7RJN - chains A and C; structure by X-ray diffraction, 1.95 A resolution.

== Chain A ==
Name: Bromodomain-containing protein 3
Organism: Homo sapiens
UniProt: Q15059 (BRD3_HUMAN); residue numbers follow UniProt; this construct covers 24-144
Chain sequence (123 residues; row label = number of the first residue in the row):
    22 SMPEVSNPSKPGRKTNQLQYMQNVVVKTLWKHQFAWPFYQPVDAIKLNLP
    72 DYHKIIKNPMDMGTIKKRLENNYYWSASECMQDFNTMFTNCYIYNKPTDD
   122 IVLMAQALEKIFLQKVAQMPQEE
Unresolved in the structure: 144
Differences from the reference sequence: expression tag (22-23)

== Chain C ==
Name: Bcl-2-associated transcription factor 1
UniProt: Q9NYF8 (BCLF1_HUMAN); residues 330-339 here = UniProt positions 330-339
Chain sequence (10 residues; numbered 330 to 339; the number before each row is that of its first residue):
   330 TAKTGKFLKR
Unresolved in the structure: 330-332, 337-339
Modified positions: Lys332 (N(6)-acetyllysine; ALY); Lys335 (N(6)-acetyllysine; ALY)

== Interface between chain A and chain C ==
Pairs across the interface - 14 pairs, chain A then chain C:
  Trp57(A) with Phe336(C), hydrophobic
  Pro58(A) with Phe336(C), hydrophobic
  Phe59(A) with Lys335(C)
  Val63(A) with Lys335(C)
  Asn69(A) with Thr333(C)
  Leu70(A) with Gly334(C); Lys335(C)
  Asn116(A) with Lys335(C)
  Lys117(A) with Thr333(C), hydrogen bond (side chain-backbone)
  Asp120(A) with Phe336(C)
  Asp121(A) with Phe336(C), hydrogen bond (backbone-backbone)
  Ile122(A) with Lys335(C); Phe336(C)
  Met125(A) with Phe336(C), hydrophobic
Other interface residues (no listed pair), chain A (17 interface residues in all): Leu68, Pro71, Tyr73, Cys112, Tyr115
Interface features reported in the paper:
  - pairs named by the authors: Asn116(A)-Lys335(C)
  - interface residues, chain C: Phe336(C)

== In short ==
The interface between chain A and chain C involves 17 residues on one side and 4 on the other, with 2 hydrogen
bonds. Polar contacts include Lys117(A)-Thr333(C) and Asp121(A)-Phe336(C). The authors report a contact
between Asn116(A) and Lys335(C). From the paper: the interface residue Phe336(C).
Chain A is Bromodomain-containing protein 3 (Homo sapiens) and chain C is Bcl-2-associated transcription
factor 1; the structure, Crystal structure of human bromodomain containing protein 3 (BRD3) in complex with
BCLTF1, was determined by X-ray diffraction together with 7RJK, 7RJL, 7RJM and 7RJO from the same study.
